1TIL - chains A and C of the 4 polymer chains in the assembly; structure by X-ray diffraction, 2.70 A resolution.

Chain A (and C):
Name: Anti-sigma F factor
From: Geobacillus stearothermophilus
Notes: EC 2.7.1.37; chain C of this document is another copy of the same molecule, construct and numbering; everything in this record applies to it too
UniProt: O32727 (SP2AB_BACST); aligned to UniProt positions 1-146 over residues 1-146 (the alignment contains insertions or deletions, so no single offset holds)
Amino-acid sequence (146 residues; numbered 1 to 146; the number before each row is that of its first residue):
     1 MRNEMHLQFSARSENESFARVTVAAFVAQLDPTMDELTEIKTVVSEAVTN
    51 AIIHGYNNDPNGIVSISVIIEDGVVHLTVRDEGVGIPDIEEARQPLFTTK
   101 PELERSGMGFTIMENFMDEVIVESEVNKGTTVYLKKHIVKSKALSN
Disordered / not traced: 142-146
Construct notes: engineered mutation S145 (Cys in O32727)
Bound ions: Mg2+: N50 (together with ATP)
Residues lining bound ligands: ATP (adenosine-5'-triphosphate): E46, N50, A51, H54, G55, D81, V84, G85, I86, A92, F97, T98, T99, R105, S106, G107, M108, G109, F110, T130

Interface between chain A and chain C:
Contacting residue pairs (38):
  M1(A) - R12(C)
  R2(A) - R12(C)
  N3(A) - S10(C)
  N3(A) - R12(C)
  N3(A) - E14(C)
  N3(A) - N15(C)  hydrogen bond
  E4(A) - F9(C)
  E4(A) - S10(C)  hydrogen bond (backbone-side chain)
  M5(A) - L7(C)  hydrophobic
  M5(A) - Q8(C)
  M5(A) - F18(C)  hydrophobic
  H6(A) - H6(C)
  H6(A) - L7(C)
  H6(A) - Q8(C)  hydrogen bond (backbone-backbone)
  L7(A) - M5(C)  hydrophobic
  L7(A) - H6(C)
  Q8(A) - M5(C)
  Q8(A) - H6(C)  hydrogen bond (backbone-backbone)
  Q8(A) - Q8(C)  hydrogen bond
  F9(A) - E4(C)
  S10(A) - N3(C)  hydrogen bond
  S10(A) - E4(C)
  R12(A) - M1(C)
  R12(A) - R2(C)  hydrogen bond (side chain-backbone)
  R12(A) - N3(C)
  E14(A) - Q29(C)
  N15(A) - N3(C)  hydrogen bond
  N15(A) - Q29(C)
  F18(A) - M5(C)  hydrophobic
  F18(A) - T22(C)
  F18(A) - F26(C)  hydrophobic
  T22(A) - F18(C)
  T22(A) - T22(C)
  A25(A) - V21(C)  hydrophobic
  F26(A) - N15(C)
  F26(A) - F18(C)  hydrophobic
  Q29(A) - E14(C)
  Q29(A) - N15(C)  hydrogen bond
Other interface residues (no listed pair), chain A (19 interface residues in all): V21
Other interface residues (no listed pair), chain C (20 interface residues in all): A25, I63

Summary:
19 residues of chain A face 20 of chain C across their interface; the contacts include 9 hydrogen bonds. Polar
pairs include N3(A)-N15(C), E4(A)-S10(C) and Q8(A)-Q8(C). Ligands of chain A: ATP.
Chain A and chain C are both Anti-sigma F factor (Geobacillus stearothermophilus); the structure, Crystal
Structures of the ADP and ATP bound forms of the Bacillus Anti-sigma factor SpoIIAB in ..., was determined by
X-ray diffraction, deposited together with 1TH8, 1THN and 1TID.
